9K9S - chains B and T of the 5 polymer chains in the assembly; structure by electron microscopy, 2.39 A resolution.

# Chain B
Molecule: E4R
From: Monkeypox virus
Notes: EC 3.2.2.27
UniProt: Q5IXS4 (Q5IXS4_MONPV); residues 1-218 here = UniProt positions 1-218
Sequence (218 residues; numbered 1 to 218; the number before each row is that of its first residue):
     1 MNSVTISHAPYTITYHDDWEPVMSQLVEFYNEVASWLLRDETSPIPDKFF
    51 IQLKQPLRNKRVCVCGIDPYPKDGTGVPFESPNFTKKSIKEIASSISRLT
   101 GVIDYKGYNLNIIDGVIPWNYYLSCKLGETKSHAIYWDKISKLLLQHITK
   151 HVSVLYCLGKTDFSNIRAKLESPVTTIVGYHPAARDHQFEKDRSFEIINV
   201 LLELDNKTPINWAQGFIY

# Chain T
Molecule: DNA (4u 38-mer)
Sequence (38 nucleotides; numbered 1 to 38; the number before each row is that of its first residue):
     1 CTGXACGAATTAAGCAATTCGTAATCATGGTCATAGCT
Unresolved in the structure: 1, 28-38
Modified residues: ORP (2-deoxy-5-phosphono-ribose) at position 4

# Chain B / chain T interface
Residue-residue contacts (23):
  Asp-68(B) / ORP_4(T)  base contact
  Pro-69(B) / ORP_4(T)  base contact
  Tyr-70(B) / ORP_4(T)  base contact
  Pro-71(B) / ORP_4(T)  base contact
  Lys-86(B) / ORP_4(T)  base contact
  Lys-87(B) / DG3(T)  base contact
  Lys-87(B) / ORP_4(T)  base contact
  Ser-88(B) / ORP_4(T)  base contact
  Thr-130(B) / ORP_4(T)  base contact
  Gly-159(B) / DC6(T)  phosphate contact
  Lys-160(B) / DC6(T)  hydrogen bond to the phosphate
  Lys-160(B) / DG7(T)  phosphate contact
  Thr-161(B) / DC6(T)  hydrogen bond to the phosphate
  Thr-161(B) / DG7(T)  base contact
  Tyr-180(B) / DC6(T)  phosphate contact
  Tyr-180(B) / DG7(T)  hydrogen bond to the phosphate
  His-181(B) / ORP_4(T)  base contact
  His-181(B) / DA5(T)  phosphate contact
  His-181(B) / DC6(T)  hydrogen bond to the phosphate
  Ala-183(B) / DG3(T)  base contact
  Ala-184(B) / DA5(T)  phosphate contact
  Arg-185(B) / DG3(T)  base contact
  Arg-185(B) / DA5(T)  hydrogen bond to the base
Other interface residues (no listed pair), chain B (18 interface residues in all): Lys-72, Gly-179
Other interface residues (no listed pair), chain T (7 interface residues in all): DT2, DA8

# Summary
Chain B and chain T form an interface of 18 and 7 residues respectively; the contacts include 5 hydrogen
bonds. Among the polar pairs are Arg-185(B)/DA5(T), Lys-160(B)/DC6(T) and Thr-161(B)/DC6(T).
Here chain B is E4R (Monkeypox virus) and chain T is DNA (4u 38-mer). Entry 9K9S (MPXV DNA polymerase in
complex with primer/4U template DNA) was determined by electron microscopy (same publication as 9K9R, 9K9T,
9K9V and 9K9U).
